Entry 1SKU (X-ray diffraction, 2.60 A resolution); this record covers chains B and D of the 4 polymer chains in the assembly.

# Chain B (and D)
Molecule: Aspartate carbamoyltransferase regulatory chain
Source organism: Escherichia coli
Notes: EC 2.1.3.2; chain D of this document is another copy of the same molecule, construct and numbering; everything in this record applies to it too
UniProtKB: P0A7F3 (PYRI_ECOLI); aligned to UniProt positions 1-153 over residues 1-153 (the alignment contains insertions or deletions, so no single offset holds)
Amino-acid sequence (153 residues; numbered 1 to 153; the number before each row is that of its first residue):
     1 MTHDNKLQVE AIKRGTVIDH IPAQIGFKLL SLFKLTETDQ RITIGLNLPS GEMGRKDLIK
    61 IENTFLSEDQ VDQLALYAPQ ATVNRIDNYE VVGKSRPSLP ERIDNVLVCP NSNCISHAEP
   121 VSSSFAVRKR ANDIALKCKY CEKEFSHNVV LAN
Not modelled in the structure: 1-5
Ion coordination: Zn2+: C109, C114, C138
Swiss-Prot annotation at these positions:
  - binding site (Zn(2+)): C109, C114, C138, C141

# Chain B / chain D interface
Pairs across the interface (29):
  K6(B) with E10(D), hydrogen bond (backbone-backbone); A11(D), hydrogen bond (backbone-backbone); I12(D); Y89(D), hydrogen bond (backbone-side chain)
  Q24(B) with T36(D), hydrogen bond (side chain-backbone); E37(D); T38(D)
  F27(B) with S31(D); T36(D)
  L30(B) with F27(D), hydrophobic
  S31(B) with F27(D)
  T36(B) with Q24(D); F27(D)
  D39(B) with Q24(D)
  Q40(B) with N47(D), hydrogen bond (backbone-side chain)
  R41(B) with N47(D)
  I42(B) with L46(D); N47(D); L48(D)
  I44(B) with I44(D), hydrophobic
  L46(B) with R41(D), hydrogen bond (backbone-side chain); I42(D), hydrogen bond (backbone-backbone)
  N47(B) with T38(D); D39(D); Q40(D); R41(D); I42(D)
  L48(B) with R41(D)
  R55(B) with D39(D), salt bridge
Also at the interface, not in a pair above, chain B (19 interface residues in all): L7, A11, T43, G45
Also at the interface, not in a pair above, chain D (22 interface residues in all): K6, Q8, V9, L30

# Summary
Chain B and chain D form an interface of 19 and 22 residues respectively; the contacts include 7 hydrogen
bonds and 1 salt bridge. Polar contacts include R55(B)-D39(D), K6(B)-Y89(D) and Q24(B)-T36(D). From UniProt: 4
Zn2+-binding residues on chain B.
Both chains are Aspartate carbamoyltransferase regulatory chain (Escherichia coli). Entry 1SKU (E. coli
Aspartate Transcarbamylase 240's Loop Mutant (K244N)) was determined by X-ray diffraction.
